PDB entry 5Y2V | X-ray diffraction, 2.60 A resolution | chains B and C of the 4 polymer chains in the assembly

[Chain B (and C)]
Molecule: Rubisco operon transcriptional regulator
Source organism: Synechocystis sp. (strain PCC 6803 / Kazusa)
Notes: chain C of this document is another copy of the same molecule, construct and numbering; everything in this record applies to it too
Reference sequence: P73862 (P73862_SYNY3); residues 1-316 here = UniProt positions 1-316
Chain sequence (324 residues; row label = number of the first residue in the row; numbers below 1 keep their minus sign (Met-7 is residue -7)):
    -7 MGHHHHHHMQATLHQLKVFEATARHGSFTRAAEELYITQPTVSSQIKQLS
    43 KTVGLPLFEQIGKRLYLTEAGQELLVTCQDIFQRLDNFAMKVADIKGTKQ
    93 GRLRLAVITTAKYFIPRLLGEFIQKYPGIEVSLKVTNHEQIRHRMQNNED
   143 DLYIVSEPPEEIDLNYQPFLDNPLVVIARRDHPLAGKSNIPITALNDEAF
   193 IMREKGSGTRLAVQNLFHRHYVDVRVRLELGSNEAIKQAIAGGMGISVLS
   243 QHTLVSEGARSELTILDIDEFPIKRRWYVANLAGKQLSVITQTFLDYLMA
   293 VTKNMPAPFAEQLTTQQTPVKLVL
Disordered / not traced: -7 to -2, 302-316 (chain C: -7 to -1, 299-316)
Differences from the reference sequence: expression tag (-7 to 0)
Small-molecule neighbours: 2-oxoglutaric acid (AKG): Lys104, Tyr105, Ser224, Asn225, Glu226, Ala227
What the authors report for this chain:
  - binding site for 2-oxoglutaric acid: Lys104, Tyr105, Ser224, Asn225

[How chain B and chain C interact]
Contacting residue pairs (78; chain B residue first):
  Arg16(B) with Gly198(C)
  His17(B) with Arg134(C), hydrogen bond (backbone-side chain)
  Gly18(B) with Arg134(C)
  Thr21(B) with Glu152(C)
  Arg22(B) with Arg134(C); Pro151(C); Glu152(C); Glu153(C), salt bridge
  Glu26(B) with Leu203(C)
  Tyr28(B) with Asn207(C), hydrogen bond
  Lys55(B) with Glu153(C); Asp155(C), salt bridge
  Arg56(B) with His135(C); Gln138(C)
  Asp78(B) with Lys197(C)
  Lys91(B) with Arg217(C)
  Lys104(B) with Ser224(C); Gln230(C)
  Tyr105(B) with Gln230(C)
  Phe106(B) with Gln230(C)
  Pro108(B) with Ala227(C); Ala231(C)
  Arg109(B) with Gln230(C); Ala233(C); Gly234(C); Glu254(C), salt bridge
  Leu111(B) with Met236(C)
  Gly112(B) with Gly234(C); Met236(C)
  Glu113(B) with Gly234(C), hydrogen bond (backbone-backbone)
  Ile115(B) with Arg219(C)
  Gln116(B) with Arg171(C); Gly234(C); Gly235(C)
  Ile121(B) with Arg219(C), hydrogen bond (backbone-side chain)
  Glu122(B) with Arg217(C), salt bridge; Arg219(C), salt bridge
  Val123(B) with Leu220(C)
  Leu125(B) with Glu221(C); Leu222(C)
  Arg171(B) with Gln116(C)
  Arg217(B) with Glu122(C), salt bridge
  Arg219(B) with Ile115(C); Pro119(C), hydrogen bond (side chain-backbone); Ile121(C), hydrogen bond (side chain-backbone); Val123(C)
  Leu220(B) with Val123(C), hydrophobic; Leu125(C)
  Glu221(B) with Leu125(C)
  Leu222(B) with Leu125(C)
  Ser224(B) with Lys104(C)
  Glu226(B) with Lys104(C); Glu226(C)
  Ala227(B) with Pro108(C)
  Gln230(B) with Lys104(C); Tyr105(C); Pro108(C); Arg109(C)
  Ala231(B) with Pro108(C)
  Gly234(B) with Arg109(C); Gly112(C); Glu113(C), hydrogen bond (backbone-backbone); Gln116(C)
  Gly235(B) with Gln116(C)
  Met236(B) with Gly112(C); Ile115(C), hydrophobic
  Val247(B) with Gln230(C)
  Ser248(B) with Glu226(C), hydrogen bond; Ser248(C), hydrogen bond (backbone-side chain)
  Glu249(B) with Ser248(C)
  Gly250(B) with Ser248(C), hydrogen bond (backbone-side chain); Glu249(C)
  Ala251(B) with Ser248(C), hydrogen bond (backbone-backbone)
  Arg252(B) with Val247(C); Ser248(C), hydrogen bond (backbone-backbone); Glu249(C); Gly250(C)
  Ser253(B) with Ser248(C)
Interface residues without a listed pair, chain B (49 interface residues in all): Pro119, Val218, Ala233
Interface residues without a listed pair, chain C (49 interface residues in all): Leu111, Ser124, Val127, Ile154, Lys229

[In short]
The chain B/chain C interface involves 49 residues from each chain; the contacts include 12 hydrogen bonds and
6 salt bridges. Among the polar pairs are Arg22(B)-Glu153(C), Lys55(B)-Asp155(C) and Arg109(B)-Glu254(C).
Bound to chain B: 2-oxoglutaric acid. The paper reports a binding site for 2-oxoglutaric acid at Lys104(B),
Tyr105(B) and Ser224(B) among others.
Both chains are Rubisco operon transcriptional regulator (Synechocystis sp. (strain PCC 6803 / Kazusa)). Entry
5Y2V (Strcutrue of the full-length CcmR complexed with 2-OG from Synechocystis PCC6803) was determined by
X-ray diffraction together with 5Y2W from the same study.
